Entry 3L70 (X-ray diffraction, 2.75 A resolution); this record covers chains Q and R of the 20 polymer chains in the assembly.

# Chain Q
Molecule: Mitochondrial cytochrome c1, heme protein
Source organism: Gallus gallus
Notes: EC 1.10.2.2
Reference sequence: D0VX26 (D0VX26_CHICK); numbering as in UniProt (aligned over 1-241)
Sequence (241 residues; row label = number of the first residue in the row):
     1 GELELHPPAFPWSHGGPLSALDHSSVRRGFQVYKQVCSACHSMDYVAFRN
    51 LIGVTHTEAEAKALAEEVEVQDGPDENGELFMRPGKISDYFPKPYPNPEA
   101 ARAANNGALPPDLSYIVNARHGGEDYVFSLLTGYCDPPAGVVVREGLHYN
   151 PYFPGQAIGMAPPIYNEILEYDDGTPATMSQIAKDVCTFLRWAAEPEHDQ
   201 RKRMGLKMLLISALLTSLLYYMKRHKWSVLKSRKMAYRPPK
Metal / ion sites: heme c Fe: His41, Met160
Ligand contacts: heme c (HEC): Val32, Val36, Cys37, Ala39, Cys40, His41, Asn105, Ala108, Leu109, Pro110, Pro111, Leu113, Ile116, Arg120, Tyr126, Val127, Leu130, Leu131, Phe153, Ile158, Gly159, Met160, Pro163, Ile164, Val186, Leu190

# Chain R
Molecule: Cytochrome b-c1 complex subunit Rieske, mitochondrial
Source organism: Gallus gallus
Notes: EC 1.10.2.2
Reference sequence: Q5ZLR5 (UCRI_CHICK); residues 1-196 here correspond to UniProt positions 77-272 (UniProt number = residue number + 76)
Sequence (196 residues; each row starts with the number of its first residue):
     1 VHNDVTVPDFSAYRREDVMDATTSSQTSSEDRKGFSYLVTATACVATAYA
    51 AKNVVTQFISSLSASADVLALSKIEIKLSDIPEGKNVAFKWRGKPLFVRH
   101 RTQAEINQEAEVDVSKLRDPQHDLDRVKKPEWVILVGVCTHLGCVPIANS
   151 GDFGGYYCPCHGSHYDASGRIRKGPAPYNLEVPTYQFVGDDLVVVG
Cystine bridges: Cys144-Cys160
Metal / ion sites: 2Fe-2S cluster Fe: Cys139, His141, Cys158, His161
Ligand contacts: 2Fe-2S cluster (FES): Cys139, His141, Leu142, Gly143, Cys144, Cys158, Cys160, His161, Gly162, Ser163, Pro175
Curated features (UniProtKB/Swiss-Prot):
  - binding site ([2Fe-2S] cluster): Cys139, His141, Leu142, Cys158, His161, Ser163

# How chain Q and chain R interact
Pairs across the interface - 29 pairs, chain Q then chain R:
  Arg49(Q) - Ala66(R)
  Arg49(Q) - Asp67(R)
  Arg49(Q) - Ala70(R)
  Lys62(Q) - Glu75(R)  salt bridge
  Met204(Q) - Gln57(R)
  Lys207(Q) - Tyr49(R)
  Ile211(Q) - Tyr49(R)  hydrophobic
  Leu215(Q) - Ala43(R)
  Leu215(Q) - Ala46(R)  hydrophobic
  Leu215(Q) - Thr47(R)
  Leu218(Q) - Val39(R)
  Leu218(Q) - Thr42(R)
  Leu218(Q) - Ala43(R)
  Tyr221(Q) - Arg15(R)
  Tyr221(Q) - Phe35(R)
  Tyr221(Q) - Ser36(R)  hydrogen bond
  Tyr221(Q) - Val39(R)  hydrophobic
  Met222(Q) - Thr40(R)
  Met222(Q) - Ala43(R)  hydrophobic
  His225(Q) - Arg15(R)
  His225(Q) - Ser36(R)
  Ser232(Q) - Phe10(R)
  Ser232(Q) - Tyr13(R)
  Lys234(Q) - Pro8(R)
  Lys234(Q) - Asp9(R)
  Lys234(Q) - Phe10(R)
  Lys234(Q) - Tyr13(R)
  Arg238(Q) - Asp4(R)  hydrogen bond (side chain-backbone)
  Arg238(Q) - Val5(R)
Other interface residues (no listed pair), chain Q (16 interface residues in all): Ser88, Tyr90, Leu214
Other interface residues (no listed pair), chain R (23 interface residues in all): Val1, Leu71

# Overview
16 residues of chain Q and 23 residues of chain R are in contact, with 2 hydrogen bonds and 1 salt bridge.
Polar contacts include Lys62(Q)-Glu75(R), Tyr221(Q)-Ser36(R) and Arg238(Q)-Asp4(R). Chain Q binds heme c.
Chain R binds 2Fe-2S cluster.
Chain Q is Mitochondrial cytochrome c1, heme protein and chain R is Cytochrome b-c1 complex subunit Rieske,
mitochondrial, both from Gallus gallus; the structure, Cytochrome BC1 complex from chicken with
trifloxystrobin bound, was determined by X-ray diffraction.
